8J9L - chains G and K of the 5 polymer chains in the assembly; structure by X-ray diffraction, 2.50 A resolution.

== Chain G (and K) ==
Molecule: Ferritin heavy chain
Source organism: Homo sapiens
Notes: EC 1.16.3.1; chain K of this document is another copy of the same molecule, construct and numbering; everything in this record applies to it too
Reference sequence: P02794 (FRIH_HUMAN); residues 0-182 here correspond to UniProt positions 1-183 (UniProt number = residue number + 1)
Sequence (183 residues; row label = number of the first residue in the row; numbering starts at 0):
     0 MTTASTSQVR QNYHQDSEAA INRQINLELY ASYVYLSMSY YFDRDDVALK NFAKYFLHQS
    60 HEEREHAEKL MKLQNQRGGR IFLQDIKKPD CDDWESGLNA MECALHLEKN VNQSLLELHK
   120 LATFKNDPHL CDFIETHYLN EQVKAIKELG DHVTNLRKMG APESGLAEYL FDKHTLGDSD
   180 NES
Disordered / not traced: 0-4, 177-182
Differences from the reference sequence: engineered mutation Phe123 (Asp124 in P02794)
UniProt features mapped onto this chain:
  - binding site (Fe cation): Glu27, Glu62, His65, Glu107, Gln141
  - site: Arg22 (Essential for association with cargo receptor NCOA4)
  - modified residue: Met0 (N-acetylmethionine), Thr1 (N-acetylthreonine), Ser178 (Phosphoserine), Ser182 (Phosphoserine)

== How chain G and chain K interact ==
Pairs across the interface - 65 pairs, chain G then chain K:
  Ser6(G) with Asp44(K), hydrogen bond
  Gln7(G) with Asp44(K), hydrogen bond
  Val8(G) with Asp44(K)
  Leu28(G) with Tyr32(K), hydrophobic
  Tyr32(G) with Leu28(K), hydrophobic; Leu82(K); Gln83(K), hydrogen bond (side chain-backbone); Ile85(K), hydrophobic
  Leu35(G) with Met70(K), hydrophobic
  Ser36(G) with Leu82(K)
  Tyr39(G) with Glu67(K), hydrogen bond (side chain-backbone); Met70(K), hydrophobic; Lys71(K); Asn74(K), hydrogen bond (backbone-side chain); Ile80(K), hydrophobic
  Asp42(G) with Asn74(K), hydrogen bond
  Arg43(G) with Asn74(K); Arg79(K)
  Asp44(G) with Ser6(K), hydrogen bond; Gln7(K), hydrogen bond; Val8(K); Arg79(K), salt bridge
  Asp45(G) with Arg79(K), salt bridge
  Leu56(G) with Glu67(K)
  His60(G) with Arg63(K); Glu67(K), salt bridge
  Arg63(G) with Ser31(K); Leu35(K); Ser59(K), hydrogen bond; His60(K); Arg63(K)
  Glu67(G) with Tyr39(K), hydrogen bond (backbone-side chain); Leu56(K); His60(K), salt bridge
  Met70(G) with Leu35(K), hydrophobic; Tyr39(K), hydrophobic
  Lys71(G) with Tyr39(K)
  Asn74(G) with Tyr39(K), hydrogen bond (side chain-backbone); Asp42(K), hydrogen bond; Arg43(K)
  Arg79(G) with Arg43(K); Asp44(K), salt bridge; Asp45(K), salt bridge
  Ile80(G) with Tyr39(K), hydrophobic; Asp91(K)
  Phe81(G) with Asp91(K)
  Leu82(G) with Tyr32(K); Ser36(K); Lys87(K); Asp91(K)
  Gln83(G) with Tyr32(K), hydrogen bond (backbone-side chain); Lys87(K)
  Asp84(G) with Ile85(K); Lys86(K), salt bridge; Lys87(K), hydrogen bond (side chain-backbone)
  Ile85(G) with Tyr32(K); Asp84(K); Ile85(K), hydrogen bond (backbone-backbone)
  Lys86(G) with Asp84(K), salt bridge
  Lys87(G) with Leu82(K); Gln83(K); Asp84(K), hydrogen bond (backbone-side chain)
  Asp91(G) with Ile80(K); Phe81(K); Leu82(K)
Interface residues without a listed pair, chain G (32 interface residues in all): Asn25, Gly77, Pro88
Interface residues without a listed pair, chain K (32 interface residues in all): Pro88

== Overview ==
Chain G and chain K each contribute 32 residues to their interface, with 16 hydrogen bonds and 8 salt bridges.
Polar pairs include Asp44(G)-Arg79(K), Asp45(G)-Arg79(K) and His60(G)-Glu67(K). From UniProt: 5 Fe
cation-binding residues on chain G.
Chain G and chain K are both Ferritin heavy chain (Homo sapiens); the structure, Crystal Structure of Human
H-Ferritin variant 123F assembling in solution2, was determined by X-ray diffraction, deposited together with
8J9M and 8JAI.
